PDB entry 3B1M | X-ray diffraction, 1.60 A resolution | chains A and B

[Chain A]
Protein: Peroxisome proliferator-activated receptor gamma
From: Homo sapiens
Notes: fragment: ligand binding domain
Reference sequence: P37231 (PPARG_HUMAN); residues 206-477 here correspond to UniProt positions 234-505 (UniProt number = residue number + 28)
Chain sequence (283 residues; numbered 195 to 477; the number before each row is that of its first residue):
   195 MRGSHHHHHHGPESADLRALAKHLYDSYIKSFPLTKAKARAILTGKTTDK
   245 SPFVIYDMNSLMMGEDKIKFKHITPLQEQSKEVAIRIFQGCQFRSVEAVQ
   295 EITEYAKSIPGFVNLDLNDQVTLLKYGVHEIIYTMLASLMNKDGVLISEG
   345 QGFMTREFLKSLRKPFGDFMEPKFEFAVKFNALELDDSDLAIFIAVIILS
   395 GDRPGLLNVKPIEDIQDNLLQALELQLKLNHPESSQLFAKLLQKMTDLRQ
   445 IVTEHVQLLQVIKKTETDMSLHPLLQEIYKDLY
Unresolved in the structure: 195-205, 263-274
Construct notes: expression tag (195-205)
Curated features (UniProtKB/Swiss-Prot):
  - motif: Pro467 to Asp475 (9aaTAD)
  - binding site (rosiglitazone): Gln286 to Ser289, His323, His449, Tyr473
  - cross-link: Lys224 (Glycyl lysine isopeptide (Lys-Gly) (interchain with G-Cter in ubiquitin))
Ligand contacts: KRC ((9aS)-8-acetyl-N-[(2-ethylnaphthalen-1-yl)methyl]-1,7-dihydroxy-3-methoxy-9a-methyl-9-oxo-9,9a-dihydrodibenzo[b,d]furan-4-carboxamide): Ile262, Ile281, Gly284, Cys285, Phe287, Arg288, Ser289, Ile326, Leu330, Met334, Val339, Ile341, Ser342, Met348, Leu353, Phe363, Met364, Lys367, Phe368

[Chain B]
Protein: Peroxisome proliferator-activated receptor gamma coactivator 1-alpha
Notes: fragment: peptide containing LXXLL box
Reference sequence: Q9UBK2 (PRGC1_HUMAN); residues 1-19 here correspond to UniProt positions 136-154 (UniProt number = residue number + 135)
Chain sequence (19 residues; row label = number of the first residue in the row):
     1 QEAEEPSLLKKLLLAPANT
Unresolved in the structure: 1-5, 17-19
Curated features (UniProtKB/Swiss-Prot):
  - motif: Leu9 to Leu13 (LXXLL motif)
  - modified residue: Lys11 (N6-acetyllysine)

[Interface between chain A and chain B]
Contacting residue pairs (18; chain A residue first):
  Gln294(A) - Leu12(B)
  Thr297(A) - Leu13(B)
  Lys301(A) - Leu12(B)  hydrogen bond (side chain-backbone)
  Lys301(A) - Leu13(B)  hydrogen bond (side chain-backbone)
  Lys301(A) - Ala15(B)  hydrogen bond (side chain-backbone)
  Phe306(A) - Leu13(B)  hydrophobic
  Leu311(A) - Lys10(B)
  Leu311(A) - Leu14(B)  hydrophobic
  Asn312(A) - Lys10(B)  hydrogen bond
  Gln314(A) - Leu13(B)
  Val315(A) - Leu9(B)  hydrophobic
  Val315(A) - Leu13(B)  hydrophobic
  Leu318(A) - Leu13(B)  hydrophobic
  Pro467(A) - Leu8(B)
  Leu468(A) - Leu8(B)
  Glu471(A) - Ser7(B)  hydrogen bond
  Glu471(A) - Leu8(B)  hydrogen bond (side chain-backbone)
  Glu471(A) - Leu9(B)  hydrogen bond (side chain-backbone)
Other interface residues (no listed pair), chain A (15 interface residues in all): Val293, Lys319, Ile472

[Summary]
The interface between chain A and chain B involves 15 residues on one side and 8 on the other, with 7 hydrogen
bonds. Polar contacts include Lys301(A)-Leu12(B), Lys301(A)-Leu13(B) and Lys301(A)-Ala15(B). Chain A binds
compound KRC. Curated annotation (UniProt) lists 7 rosiglitazone-binding residues on chain A.
Here chain A is Peroxisome proliferator-activated receptor gamma (Homo sapiens) and chain B is Peroxisome
proliferator-activated receptor gamma coactivator 1-alpha. Entry 3B1M (Crystal structure of the PPARgamma-LBD
complexed with a cercosporamide derivative modulator Cerco-A) was determined by X-ray diffraction.
